9CTW - chains A and B of the 6 polymer chains in the assembly; structure by electron microscopy, 3.01 A resolution.

== Chain A (and B) ==
Name: Membrane protein
Organism: Severe acute respiratory syndrome coronavirus 2
Notes: chain B of this document is another copy of the same molecule, construct and numbering; everything in this record applies to it too
Reference sequence: P0DTC5 (VME1_SARS2); residues 1-222 here = UniProt positions 1-222
Amino-acid sequence (231 residues; row label = number of the first residue in the row):
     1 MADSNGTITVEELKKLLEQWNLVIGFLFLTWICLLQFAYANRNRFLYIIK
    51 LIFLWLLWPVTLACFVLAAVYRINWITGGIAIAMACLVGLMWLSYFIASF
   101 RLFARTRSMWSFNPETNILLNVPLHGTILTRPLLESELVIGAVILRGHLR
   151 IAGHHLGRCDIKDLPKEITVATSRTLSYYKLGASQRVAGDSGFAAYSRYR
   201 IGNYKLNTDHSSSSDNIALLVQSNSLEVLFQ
Not modelled in the structure: 1-16, 207-231
Sequence notes: expression tag (223-231)
Swiss-Prot annotation at these positions:
  - glycosylation: N5 (N-linked (GlcNAc...) asparagine)
  - natural variant: D3 (D3G: In strain: Omicron/BA.1; D3N: In strain: Omicron/BA.5, Omicron/BQ.1.1), Q19 (Q19E: In strain: Omicron/BA.1, Omicron/BA.2 and 7 more), A63 (A63T: In strain: Omicron/BA.1, Omicron/BA.2 and 7 more), I82 (I82T: In strain: Eta/B.1.525 and Delta/B.1.617.2)
  - mutagenesis: R42 to R44 (Partial loss of N-RNA binding)
From the paper describing this entry:
  - conformationally variable residues (domain motion): R44, R131

== Chain A / chain B interface ==
Residue-residue contacts (86; chain A residue first):
  E18(A) - Y71(B)
  E18(A) - R72(B)
  E18(A) - I73(B)  hydrogen bond (side chain-backbone)
  N21(A) - C64(B)  hydrogen bond (backbone-side chain)
  N21(A) - L67(B)
  N21(A) - A68(B)  hydrogen bond (side chain-backbone)
  I24(A) - C64(B)  hydrophobic
  G25(A) - C64(B)
  G25(A) - F65(B)
  F26(A) - F65(B)
  F26(A) - I80(B)  hydrophobic
  F26(A) - M84(B)  hydrophobic
  L27(A) - L27(B)  hydrophobic
  L27(A) - W31(B)  hydrophobic
  F28(A) - V60(B)  hydrophobic
  F28(A) - T61(B)
  L29(A) - M84(B)  hydrophobic
  L29(A) - V88(B)  hydrophobic
  T30(A) - W31(B)
  W31(A) - L27(B)  hydrophobic
  W31(A) - T30(B)
  W31(A) - W31(B)
  W31(A) - L34(B)
  W31(A) - L57(B)  hydrophobic
  I32(A) - L57(B)  hydrophobic
  I32(A) - W58(B)
  I32(A) - T61(B)
  L34(A) - W31(B)
  L35(A) - K50(B)
  L35(A) - L54(B)
  Q36(A) - W58(B)
  Q36(A) - M91(B)
  Q36(A) - Y95(B)
  Q36(A) - P114(B)
  Y39(A) - K50(B)
  Y39(A) - P114(B)
  Y39(A) - E115(B)
  N41(A) - E115(B)
  N41(A) - L134(B)
  R42(A) - P114(B)
  K50(A) - L35(B)
  K50(A) - Y39(B)
  L57(A) - W31(B)  hydrophobic
  L57(A) - I32(B)  hydrophobic
  W58(A) - I32(B)
  W58(A) - Q36(B)
  V60(A) - F28(B)  hydrophobic
  T61(A) - F28(B)
  C64(A) - N21(B)  hydrogen bond (side chain-backbone)
  C64(A) - I24(B)  hydrophobic
  C64(A) - G25(B)
  F65(A) - G25(B)
  F65(A) - F26(B)
  A68(A) - N21(B)  hydrogen bond (backbone-side chain)
  Y71(A) - E18(B)
  R72(A) - E18(B)
  I73(A) - E18(B)  hydrogen bond (backbone-side chain)
  I80(A) - F26(B)  hydrophobic
  M84(A) - F26(B)  hydrophobic
  M84(A) - L29(B)  hydrophobic
  V88(A) - L29(B)  hydrophobic
  M91(A) - Q36(B)
  Y95(A) - Q36(B)
  P114(A) - Y39(B)
  P114(A) - R42(B)
  E115(A) - Y39(B)
  E115(A) - N41(B)
  L134(A) - N41(B)
  E135(A) - H155(B)  salt bridge
  E137(A) - R150(B)  salt bridge
  E137(A) - H155(B)  salt bridge
  V139(A) - R150(B)  hydrogen bond (backbone-side chain)
  V143(A) - V143(B)  hydrophobic
  V143(A) - F193(B)  hydrophobic
  L145(A) - F193(B)  hydrophobic
  R150(A) - E137(B)  salt bridge
  R150(A) - V139(B)  hydrogen bond (side chain-backbone)
  A152(A) - G153(B)
  G153(A) - A152(B)
  H155(A) - E135(B)  salt bridge
  H155(A) - E137(B)  salt bridge
  Q185(A) - V187(B)
  V187(A) - Q185(B)
  F193(A) - V143(B)  hydrophobic
  F193(A) - L145(B)  hydrophobic
  F193(A) - F193(B)  hydrophobic
Interface residues without a listed pair, chain A (61 interface residues in all): Q19, L22, C33, F37, L54, L67, T77, N117, I140, G141, H154, G192, A195
Interface residues without a listed pair, chain B (61 interface residues in all): Q19, L22, C33, F37, T77, N117, I140, G141, H154, G192, A195

== In short ==
Chain A and chain B each contribute 61 residues to their interface; the contacts include 8 hydrogen bonds and
6 salt bridges. Among the polar pairs are E135(A)-H155(B), E137(A)-R150(B) and E137(A)-H155(B). UniProt lists
3 mutagenesis sites on chain A. The paper reports conformational variability at R44(A) and R131(A).
Chain A and chain B are both Membrane protein (Severe acute respiratory syndrome coronavirus 2); the
structure, Cryo-EM structure of SARS-CoV-2 M (long conformation) in the presence of C1P, was determined by
electron microscopy together with 9CTU from the same study.
